PDB entry 6RQT | electron microscopy, 4.00 A resolution | chains M and N of the 17 polymer chains in the assembly

Chain M:
Molecule: DNA-directed RNA polymerase I subunit RPA49
From: Saccharomyces cerevisiae
Reference sequence: Q01080 (RPA49_YEAST); residues 1-415 here = UniProt positions 1-415
Sequence (415 residues; numbered 1 to 415; the number before each row is that of its first residue):
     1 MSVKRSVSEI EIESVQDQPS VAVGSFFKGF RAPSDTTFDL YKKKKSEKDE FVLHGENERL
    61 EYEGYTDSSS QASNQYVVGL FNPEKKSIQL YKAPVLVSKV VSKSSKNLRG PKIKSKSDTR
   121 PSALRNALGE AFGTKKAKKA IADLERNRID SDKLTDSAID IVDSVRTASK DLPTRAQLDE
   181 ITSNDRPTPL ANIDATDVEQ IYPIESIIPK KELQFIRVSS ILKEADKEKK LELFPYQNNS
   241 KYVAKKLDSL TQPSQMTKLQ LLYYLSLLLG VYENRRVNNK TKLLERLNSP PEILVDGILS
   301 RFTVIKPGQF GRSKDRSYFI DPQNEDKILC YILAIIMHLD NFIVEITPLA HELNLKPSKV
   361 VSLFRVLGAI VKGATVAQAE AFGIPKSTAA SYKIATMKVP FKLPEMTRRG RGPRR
Disordered / not traced: 1-7, 45-46, 83-84, 404-415
UniProt features mapped onto this chain:
  - modified residue (Phosphoserine): Ser34, Ser151
  - mutagenesis: Glu325 to Asp326 (No effect on DNA binding), Lys356 (K356A: Loss of DNA binding; when associated with A-358), Ser358 (S358A: Loss of DNA binding; when associated with A-356), Lys359 (K359A: Loss of DNA binding), Arg365 (R365A: Loss of DNA binding), Lys393 (K393A: Loss of DNA binding)

Chain N:
Molecule: DNA-directed RNA polymerase I subunit RPA34
From: Saccharomyces cerevisiae
Reference sequence: P47006 (RPA34_YEAST); numbering as in UniProt (aligned over 1-233)
Sequence (233 residues; numbered 1 to 233; the number before each row is that of its first residue):
     1 MSKLSKDYVS DSDSDDEVIS NEFSIPDGFK KCKHLKNFPL NGDNKKKAKQ QQVWLIKFPS
    61 NVDISKLKSL PVDFESSTTM TIDKHDYKIM DDTDIESSLT QDNLSNMTLL VPSESKESLK
   121 IASTAKDNAP LQFDKVFSVS ETAKIPAIDY SKVRVPRKDV PKVEGLKLEH FATGYDAEDF
   181 HVAEEVKENK KEPKKRSHHD DEEESSEKKK KKKEKREKRE KKDKKDKKKK HRD
Disordered / not traced: 1-23, 45-48, 95-105, 126-129, 178-233
UniProt features mapped onto this chain:
  - modified residue (Phosphoserine): Ser10, Ser12, Ser14, Ser60

Interface between chain M and chain N:
Contacting residue pairs (82):
  Ser8(M) with Pro71(N); Val72(N), hydrogen bond (backbone-backbone)
  Glu9(M) with Pro71(N)
  Ile10(M) with Ser69(N); Leu70(N), hydrogen bond (backbone-backbone); Val72(N), hydrophobic
  Glu11(M) with Lys68(N); Ser69(N)
  Ile12(M) with Leu67(N); Lys68(N), hydrogen bond (backbone-backbone); Ser69(N); Leu70(N), hydrophobic
  Val15(M) with Ile64(N); Lys68(N)
  Gln18(M) with His34(N)
  Ser20(M) with Pro112(N)
  Val21(M) with Phe38(N), hydrophobic; Leu110(N)
  Ala22(M) with Leu110(N)
  Val23(M) with Met107(N), hydrophobic; Thr108(N)
  Gly24(M) with Met107(N); Thr108(N), hydrogen bond (backbone-backbone)
  Lys28(M) with Asn106(N), hydrogen bond
  Phe30(M) with Thr108(N); Pro130(N)
  Arg31(M) with Pro130(N)
  Ala32(M) with Ile121(N), hydrophobic; Pro130(N)
  Thr37(M) with Leu119(N); Lys120(N)
  Phe38(M) with Glu117(N); Leu119(N)
  Asp39(M) with Glu117(N); Ser118(N)
  Leu40(M) with Cys32(N); Ser118(N)
  Tyr41(M) with Gly28(N); Lys30(N); Lys31(N)
  Lys42(M) with Gly28(N); Lys30(N), hydrogen bond (backbone-backbone); Lys31(N); Cys32(N)
  Lys43(M) with Asp27(N), hydrogen bond (side chain-backbone); Gly28(N); Lys30(N)
  Lys44(M) with Phe29(N)
  His54(M) with Ser24(N), hydrogen bond (side chain-backbone)
  Ala72(M) with Ser60(N)
  Ser73(M) with Pro59(N); Ser60(N), hydrogen bond (backbone-backbone)
  Asn74(M) with Lys57(N); Phe58(N); Pro59(N)
  Gln75(M) with Phe58(N), hydrogen bond (backbone-backbone)
  Tyr76(M) with Ile56(N); Lys57(N)
  Val77(M) with Leu55(N); Ile56(N), hydrogen bond (backbone-backbone); Phe58(N), hydrophobic
  Val78(M) with Trp54(N); Leu55(N)
  Gly79(M) with Gln52(N); Val53(N); Trp54(N), hydrogen bond (backbone-backbone)
  Leu80(M) with Pro39(N); Gln51(N); Gln52(N); Val53(N), hydrophobic
  Phe81(M) with Gln50(N); Gln51(N); Gln52(N); Trp54(N), hydrophobic
  Asn82(M) with Lys49(N), hydrogen bond (backbone-backbone); Gln50(N), hydrogen bond (backbone-backbone); Gln51(N)
  Lys86(M) with Lys49(N)
  Ile88(M) with Leu70(N), hydrophobic
  Gln89(M) with Pro39(N)
  Leu90(M) with Ile64(N), hydrophobic
  Tyr91(M) with Phe38(N)
Also at the interface, not in a pair above, chain M (47 interface residues in all): Gln16, Ser25, Phe26, Phe27, Glu47, Val95
Also at the interface, not in a pair above, chain N (44 interface residues in all): Ile25, Pro26, Leu35, Lys36

Overview:
47 residues of chain M and 44 residues of chain N are in contact; the contacts include 14 hydrogen bonds.
Polar pairs include Lys28(M)-Asn106(N), Lys43(M)-Asp27(N) and His54(M)-Ser24(N). Curated annotation (UniProt)
lists 7 mutagenesis sites on chain M.
Chain M is DNA-directed RNA polymerase I subunit RPA49 and chain N is DNA-directed RNA polymerase I subunit
RPA34, both from Saccharomyces cerevisiae; the structure, RNA Polymerase I-tWH-Rrn3-DNA, was determined by
electron microscopy, deposited together with 6RQH, 6RQL, 6RRD, 6RUI, 6RUO and 6RWE.
